Entry 3MAD (X-ray diffraction, 2.00 A resolution); this record covers chains A and B.

# Chain A (and B)
Name: Sphingosine-1-phosphate lyase
Organism: Symbiobacterium thermophilum
Notes: EC 4.1.2.27; chain B of this document is another copy of the same molecule, construct and numbering; everything in this record applies to it too
Reference sequence: Q67PY4 (Q67PY4_SYMTH); residue numbers follow UniProt; this construct covers 2-507
Amino-acid sequence (514 residues; row label = number of the first residue in the row; numbering starts at 0):
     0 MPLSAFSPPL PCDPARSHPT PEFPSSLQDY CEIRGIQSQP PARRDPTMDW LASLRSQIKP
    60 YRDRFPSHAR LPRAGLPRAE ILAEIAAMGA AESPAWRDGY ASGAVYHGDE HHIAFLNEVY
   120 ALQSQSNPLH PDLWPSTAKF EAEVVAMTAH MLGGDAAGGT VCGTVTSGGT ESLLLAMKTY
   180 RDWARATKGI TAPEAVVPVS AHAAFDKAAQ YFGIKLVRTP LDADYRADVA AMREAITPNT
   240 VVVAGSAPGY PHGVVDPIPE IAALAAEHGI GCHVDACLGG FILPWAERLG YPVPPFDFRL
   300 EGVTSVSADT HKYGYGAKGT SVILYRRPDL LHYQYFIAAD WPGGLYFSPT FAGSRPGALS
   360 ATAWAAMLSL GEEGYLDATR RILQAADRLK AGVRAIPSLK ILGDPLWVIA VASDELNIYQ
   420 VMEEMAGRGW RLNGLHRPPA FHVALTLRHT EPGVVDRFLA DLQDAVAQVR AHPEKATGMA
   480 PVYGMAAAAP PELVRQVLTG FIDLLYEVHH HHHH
Disordered / not traced: 0-57, 509-513 (chain B: 0-56, 508-513)
Modified residues: Lys-311 ((2S)-2-amino-6-[[3-hydroxy-2-methyl-5-(phosphonooxymethyl)pyridin-4-yl]methylideneamino]hexanoic acid; LLP)
Construct notes: expression tag (0-1, 508-513)
What the authors report for this chain:
  - binding site for phosphate ion: Ala-103, Tyr-105, Asn-126, His-129, Lys-311, Ser-353
  - catalytic residues: Lys-311 (proposed by the authors, not directly observed)
  - mutagenesis - A103P, Y105F, K311A, K317A: abolished catalytic activity
  - mutagenesis - H129A, C276A, Y482F: decreased catalytic activity
  - mutagenesis - Y249F: unchanged catalytic activity
  - self-association interface (contacts with another copy of this molecule): Tyr-334 to Thr-349

# How chain A and chain B interact
Residue-residue contacts - 279 pairs, chain A then chain B:
  Pro-59(A) / Pro-134(B)
  Tyr-60(A) / Pro-134(B)  hydrophobic
  Tyr-60(A) / Ser-135(B)
  Pro-65(A) / Lys-138(B)  hydrogen bond (backbone-side chain)
  Ser-66(A) / Glu-142(B)
  His-67(A) / Glu-142(B)  hydrogen bond (backbone-side chain)
  His-67(A) / Met-146(B)
  His-67(A) / Leu-367(B)
  Ala-68(A) / Ala-145(B)
  Ala-68(A) / Met-146(B)
  Arg-69(A) / Met-146(B)
  Arg-69(A) / His-149(B)
  Arg-69(A) / Asp-154(B)  salt bridge
  Leu-70(A) / Met-146(B)
  Leu-70(A) / Trp-284(B)  hydrophobic
  Leu-70(A) / Met-366(B)
  Leu-70(A) / Tyr-374(B)  hydrophobic
  Pro-71(A) / Leu-367(B)  hydrophobic
  Pro-71(A) / Gly-370(B)
  Pro-71(A) / Glu-371(B)  hydrogen bond (backbone-backbone)
  Arg-72(A) / Glu-371(B)  hydrogen bond (backbone-backbone)
  Arg-72(A) / Glu-372(B)  salt bridge
  Ala-73(A) / Glu-372(B)
  Gly-74(A) / Leu-367(B)
  Gly-74(A) / Ser-368(B)
  Gly-74(A) / Leu-369(B)  hydrogen bond (backbone-backbone)
  Leu-75(A) / Leu-367(B)  hydrogen bond (backbone-backbone)
  Leu-75(A) / Ser-368(B)
  Arg-77(A) / His-110(B)
  Arg-77(A) / His-111(B)
  Arg-77(A) / Phe-114(B)
  Ile-80(A) / Trp-363(B)  hydrophobic
  Ile-80(A) / Ala-364(B)
  Ile-80(A) / Leu-367(B)
  Ile-80(A) / Ser-368(B)
  Leu-81(A) / Phe-114(B)  hydrophobic
  Leu-81(A) / Glu-117(B)
  Leu-81(A) / Val-118(B)  hydrophobic
  Leu-81(A) / Leu-121(B)
  Ile-84(A) / Val-118(B)  hydrophobic
  Ile-84(A) / Leu-121(B)  hydrophobic
  Ile-84(A) / Gln-122(B)
  Ile-84(A) / Trp-363(B)  hydrophobic
  Met-87(A) / Ser-135(B)
  Met-87(A) / Lys-138(B)
  Met-87(A) / Phe-139(B)  hydrophobic
  Glu-91(A) / Leu-132(B)
  Glu-91(A) / Trp-133(B)
  Glu-91(A) / Pro-134(B)
  Glu-91(A) / Ser-135(B)  hydrogen bond
  Trp-95(A) / Gln-124(B)
  Trp-95(A) / Trp-133(B)
  Ala-103(A) / Leu-132(B)  hydrophobic
  Val-104(A) / Gln-124(B)
  Val-104(A) / Trp-133(B)  hydrophobic
  His-110(A) / Arg-77(B)
  His-111(A) / Arg-77(B)
  Ile-112(A) / Ser-123(B)
  Ile-112(A) / Gln-124(B)
  Phe-114(A) / Arg-77(B)
  Phe-114(A) / Ile-80(B)  hydrophobic
  Phe-114(A) / Leu-81(B)  hydrophobic
  Asn-116(A) / Tyr-119(B)
  Asn-116(A) / Ala-120(B)
  Asn-116(A) / Ser-123(B)  hydrogen bond
  Glu-117(A) / Leu-81(B)
  Val-118(A) / Leu-81(B)  hydrophobic
  Val-118(A) / Ile-84(B)  hydrophobic
  Tyr-119(A) / Asn-116(B)
  Tyr-119(A) / Tyr-119(B)  hydrophobic
  Tyr-119(A) / Ala-316(B)
  Tyr-119(A) / Leu-358(B)
  Ala-120(A) / Asn-116(B)
  Leu-121(A) / Leu-81(B)
  Leu-121(A) / Ile-84(B)  hydrophobic
  Leu-121(A) / Ala-85(B)  hydrophobic
  Gln-122(A) / Ile-84(B)
  Ser-123(A) / Ile-112(B)
  Ser-123(A) / Asn-116(B)  hydrogen bond
  Gln-124(A) / Trp-95(B)
  Gln-124(A) / Val-104(B)
  Gln-124(A) / Ile-112(B)
  Asn-126(A) / Lys-317(B)
  Asp-131(A) / Arg-430(B)  salt bridge
  Leu-132(A) / Glu-91(B)
  Leu-132(A) / Ala-103(B)  hydrophobic
  Leu-132(A) / Arg-430(B)
  Trp-133(A) / Glu-91(B)
  Trp-133(A) / Trp-95(B)
  Trp-133(A) / Val-104(B)  hydrophobic
  Pro-134(A) / Pro-59(B)
  Pro-134(A) / Tyr-60(B)  hydrophobic
  Pro-134(A) / Glu-91(B)
  Ser-135(A) / Tyr-60(B)
  Ser-135(A) / Met-87(B)
  Ser-135(A) / Glu-91(B)  hydrogen bond
  Ala-137(A) / Leu-504(B)
  Lys-138(A) / Pro-65(B)  hydrogen bond (side chain-backbone)
  Lys-138(A) / Glu-83(B)  salt bridge
  Lys-138(A) / Met-87(B)
  Phe-139(A) / Ile-84(B)  hydrophobic
  Phe-139(A) / Met-87(B)  hydrophobic
  Glu-140(A) / Tyr-505(B)
  Ala-141(A) / Leu-504(B)
  Ala-141(A) / Tyr-505(B)
  Ala-141(A) / Val-507(B)
  Glu-142(A) / Ser-66(B)
  Glu-142(A) / His-67(B)  hydrogen bond (side chain-backbone)
  Val-144(A) / Tyr-505(B)  hydrophobic
  Ala-145(A) / Ala-68(B)
  Ala-145(A) / Val-507(B)  hydrophobic
  Met-146(A) / His-67(B)
  Met-146(A) / Ala-68(B)
  Met-146(A) / Arg-69(B)
  Met-146(A) / Leu-70(B)
  His-149(A) / Arg-69(B)  hydrogen bond
  Asp-154(A) / Arg-69(B)  salt bridge
  Gly-162(A) / Tyr-505(B)
  Thr-163(A) / Tyr-505(B)
  Val-164(A) / Tyr-505(B)  hydrogen bond (backbone-side chain)
  Thr-169(A) / Phe-350(B)
  Thr-169(A) / Gly-352(B)
  Lys-177(A) / Tyr-210(B)
  Arg-180(A) / Gln-209(B)  hydrogen bond (side chain-backbone)
  Arg-180(A) / Tyr-210(B)  hydrogen bond (side chain-backbone)
  Val-198(A) / Trp-340(B)
  Val-198(A) / Pro-341(B)
  Ser-199(A) / Trp-340(B)  hydrogen bond (backbone-side chain)
  Ala-200(A) / Trp-340(B)  hydrogen bond (backbone-side chain)
  His-201(A) / Trp-340(B)
  His-201(A) / Tyr-345(B)
  Ala-202(A) / Phe-335(B)
  Ala-202(A) / Ala-337(B)  hydrophobic
  Ala-202(A) / Trp-340(B)
  Ala-202(A) / Tyr-345(B)  hydrophobic
  Asp-205(A) / Phe-335(B)
  Lys-206(A) / Phe-335(B)
  Lys-206(A) / Ser-347(B)  hydrogen bond
  Lys-206(A) / Thr-349(B)
  Lys-206(A) / Phe-350(B)  hydrogen bond (side chain-backbone)
  Lys-206(A) / Ala-351(B)  hydrogen bond (side chain-backbone)
  Gln-209(A) / Arg-180(B)  hydrogen bond (backbone-side chain)
  Gln-209(A) / Phe-335(B)
  Tyr-210(A) / Lys-177(B)
  Tyr-210(A) / Arg-180(B)  hydrogen bond (backbone-side chain)
  Tyr-210(A) / Tyr-210(B)
  Tyr-210(A) / Phe-211(B)
  Tyr-210(A) / Phe-350(B)  hydrophobic
  Phe-211(A) / Tyr-210(B)
  Tyr-249(A) / Trp-340(B)  hydrophobic
  Tyr-249(A) / Gly-342(B)
  Pro-250(A) / Gly-342(B)
  Trp-284(A) / Leu-70(B)  hydrophobic
  His-310(A) / Ser-353(B)
  Lys-311(A) / Gly-352(B)
  Lys-311(A) / Ser-353(B)
  Ala-316(A) / Tyr-119(B)
  Lys-317(A) / Arg-354(B)
  Lys-317(A) / Pro-355(B)
  Gly-318(A) / Pro-355(B)
  His-331(A) / Thr-498(B)
  His-331(A) / Asp-502(B)  salt bridge
  Tyr-334(A) / Thr-498(B)
  Tyr-334(A) / Ile-501(B)
  Tyr-334(A) / Asp-502(B)  hydrogen bond
  Phe-335(A) / Ala-202(B)
  Phe-335(A) / Asp-205(B)
  Phe-335(A) / Lys-206(B)
  Phe-335(A) / Gln-209(B)
  Ile-336(A) / Arg-494(B)
  Ile-336(A) / Thr-498(B)
  Ala-338(A) / His-435(B)  hydrogen bond (backbone-side chain)
  Ala-338(A) / Pro-490(B)  hydrophobic
  Ala-338(A) / Val-493(B)  hydrophobic
  Asp-339(A) / Arg-436(B)  hydrogen bond (backbone-side chain)
  Asp-339(A) / Pro-490(B)
  Trp-340(A) / Val-198(B)
  Trp-340(A) / Ser-199(B)
  Trp-340(A) / Ala-200(B)  hydrogen bond (side chain-backbone)
  Trp-340(A) / His-201(B)
  Trp-340(A) / Ala-202(B)
  Trp-340(A) / Tyr-249(B)  hydrophobic
  Trp-340(A) / His-435(B)  hydrogen bond (backbone-side chain)
  Pro-341(A) / Val-198(B)
  Pro-341(A) / Pro-250(B)
  Pro-341(A) / Leu-434(B)
  Pro-341(A) / His-435(B)
  Pro-341(A) / Arg-436(B)
  Gly-342(A) / Tyr-249(B)
  Gly-342(A) / Pro-250(B)
  Gly-342(A) / Asn-432(B)
  Gly-342(A) / Gly-433(B)
  Gly-342(A) / Leu-434(B)
  Gly-343(A) / Gly-433(B)
  Gly-343(A) / His-435(B)
  Leu-344(A) / His-435(B)
  Leu-344(A) / Ala-485(B)  hydrophobic
  Leu-344(A) / Val-493(B)  hydrophobic
  Leu-344(A) / Leu-497(B)  hydrophobic
  Tyr-345(A) / His-201(B)
  Tyr-345(A) / Ala-202(B)  hydrophobic
  Phe-346(A) / Leu-497(B)  hydrophobic
  Phe-346(A) / Phe-500(B)  hydrophobic
  Phe-346(A) / Ile-501(B)  hydrophobic
  Ser-347(A) / Lys-206(B)  hydrogen bond
  Thr-349(A) / Lys-206(B)
  Thr-349(A) / Tyr-210(B)
  Phe-350(A) / Thr-169(B)
  Phe-350(A) / Lys-206(B)  hydrogen bond (backbone-side chain)
  Phe-350(A) / Tyr-210(B)  hydrophobic
  Ala-351(A) / Lys-206(B)  hydrogen bond (backbone-side chain)
  Gly-352(A) / Thr-169(B)
  Gly-352(A) / Lys-311(B)
  Ser-353(A) / His-310(B)
  Ser-353(A) / Lys-311(B)
  Pro-355(A) / Lys-317(B)
  Pro-355(A) / Gly-318(B)
  Pro-355(A) / Leu-358(B)  hydrophobic
  Leu-358(A) / Tyr-119(B)
  Leu-358(A) / Pro-355(B)  hydrophobic
  Trp-363(A) / His-67(B)
  Trp-363(A) / Ile-80(B)  hydrophobic
  Trp-363(A) / Glu-83(B)
  Ala-364(A) / Ile-80(B)  hydrophobic
  Met-366(A) / Leu-70(B)  hydrophobic
  Leu-367(A) / His-67(B)
  Leu-367(A) / Pro-71(B)  hydrophobic
  Leu-367(A) / Gly-74(B)
  Leu-367(A) / Leu-75(B)  hydrogen bond (backbone-backbone)
  Leu-367(A) / Ile-80(B)
  Ser-368(A) / Gly-74(B)
  Ser-368(A) / Leu-75(B)
  Ser-368(A) / Ile-80(B)
  Leu-369(A) / Gly-74(B)  hydrogen bond (backbone-backbone)
  Gly-370(A) / Pro-71(B)
  Gly-370(A) / Gly-74(B)
  Glu-371(A) / Leu-70(B)
  Glu-371(A) / Pro-71(B)  hydrogen bond (backbone-backbone)
  Glu-371(A) / Arg-72(B)  hydrogen bond (backbone-backbone)
  Glu-372(A) / Arg-72(B)  hydrogen bond (backbone-backbone)
  Glu-372(A) / Ala-73(B)
  Glu-372(A) / Gly-74(B)  hydrogen bond (side chain-backbone)
  Arg-430(A) / Asp-131(B)
  Arg-430(A) / Leu-132(B)
  Gly-433(A) / Gly-343(B)
  Leu-434(A) / Pro-341(B)
  Leu-434(A) / Gly-342(B)
  His-435(A) / Ala-338(B)  hydrogen bond (side chain-backbone)
  His-435(A) / Trp-340(B)  hydrogen bond (side chain-backbone)
  His-435(A) / Pro-341(B)
  His-435(A) / Gly-343(B)
  His-435(A) / Leu-344(B)
  Arg-436(A) / Asp-339(B)  hydrogen bond (side chain-backbone)
  Arg-436(A) / Pro-341(B)
  Ala-485(A) / Leu-344(B)  hydrophobic
  Pro-490(A) / Ala-338(B)  hydrophobic
  Pro-490(A) / Asp-339(B)
  Val-493(A) / Ala-338(B)  hydrophobic
  Val-493(A) / Leu-344(B)  hydrophobic
  Arg-494(A) / Ile-336(B)
  Leu-497(A) / Ile-336(B)  hydrophobic
  Leu-497(A) / Leu-344(B)  hydrophobic
  Thr-498(A) / His-331(B)
  Thr-498(A) / Tyr-334(B)
  Thr-498(A) / Ile-336(B)
  Phe-500(A) / Phe-346(B)  hydrophobic
  Ile-501(A) / Tyr-334(B)
  Ile-501(A) / Phe-346(B)  hydrophobic
  Asp-502(A) / His-331(B)  salt bridge
  Asp-502(A) / Tyr-334(B)  hydrogen bond
  Leu-504(A) / Ala-137(B)
  Leu-504(A) / Ala-141(B)
  Tyr-505(A) / Glu-140(B)
  Tyr-505(A) / Ala-141(B)  hydrophobic
  Tyr-505(A) / Val-144(B)  hydrophobic
  Tyr-505(A) / Gly-162(B)
  Tyr-505(A) / Thr-163(B)
  Tyr-505(A) / Val-164(B)  hydrogen bond (side chain-backbone)
  Val-507(A) / Ala-141(B)
Also at the interface, not in a pair above, chain A (142 interface residues in all): Phe-64, Glu-83, Ala-85, Ala-94, Ala-100, Ser-125, Leu-128, His-129, Pro-130, Met-150, Leu-173, Arg-217, His-251, Leu-330, Ala-337, Pro-348, Arg-354, Tyr-374, Glu-506
Also at the interface, not in a pair above, chain B (142 interface residues in all): Phe-64, Ala-94, Ala-100, Ser-125, Asn-126, Leu-128, His-129, Pro-130, Met-150, Ser-166, Leu-173, Arg-217, His-251, Glu-506

# Summary
Chain A and chain B each contribute 142 residues to their interface; the contacts include 42 hydrogen bonds
and 7 salt bridges. Polar pairs include Arg-69(A)/Asp-154(B), Arg-72(A)/Glu-372(B) and Asp-131(A)/Arg-430(B).
From the paper: the catalytic residue Lys-311(A); A103P, Y105F and K311A of chain A, among others, abolish
catalytic activity; 8 substitutions were tested in all.
Both chains are Sphingosine-1-phosphate lyase (Symbiobacterium thermophilum). Entry 3MAD (Crystal structure of
StSPL (symmetric form)) was determined by X-ray diffraction together with 3MAF, 3MAU, 3MBB and 3MC6 from the
same study.
